PDB entry 4DS4 | X-ray diffraction, 1.68 A resolution | chains A and C of the 3 polymer chains in the assembly

== Chain A ==
Protein: DNA polymerase
From: Geobacillus kaustophilus
Notes: EC 2.7.7.7
UniProtKB: Q5KWC1 (Q5KWC1_GEOKA); residues 285-876 here correspond to UniProt positions 287-878 (UniProt number = residue number + 2)
Amino-acid sequence (592 residues; each row starts with the number of its first residue):
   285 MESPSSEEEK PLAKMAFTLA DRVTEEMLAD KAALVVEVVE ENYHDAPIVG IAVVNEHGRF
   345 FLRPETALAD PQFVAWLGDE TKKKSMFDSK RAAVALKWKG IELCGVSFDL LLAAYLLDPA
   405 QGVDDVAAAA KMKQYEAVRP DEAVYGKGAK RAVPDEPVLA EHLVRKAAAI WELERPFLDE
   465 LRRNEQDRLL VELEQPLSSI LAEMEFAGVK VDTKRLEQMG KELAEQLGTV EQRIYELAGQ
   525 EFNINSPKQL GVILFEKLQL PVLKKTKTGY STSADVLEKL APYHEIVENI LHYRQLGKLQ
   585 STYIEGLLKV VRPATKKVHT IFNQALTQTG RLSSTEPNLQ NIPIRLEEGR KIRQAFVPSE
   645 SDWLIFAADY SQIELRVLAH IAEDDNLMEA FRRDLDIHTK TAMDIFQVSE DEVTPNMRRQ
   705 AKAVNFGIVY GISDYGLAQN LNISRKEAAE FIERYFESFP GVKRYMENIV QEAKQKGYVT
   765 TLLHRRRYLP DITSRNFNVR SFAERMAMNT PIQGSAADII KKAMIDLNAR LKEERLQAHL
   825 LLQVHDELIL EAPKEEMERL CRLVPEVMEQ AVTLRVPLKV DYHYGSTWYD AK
Disordered / not traced: 285-296
Differences from the reference sequence: engineered mutation Ala598 (Asp600 in Q5KWC1), His823 (Arg825 in Q5KWC1)

== Chain C ==
Molecule: 13-nt DNA strand
Sequence (13 nucleotides; numbered 0 to 12; the number before each row is that of its first residue; numbering starts at 0):
     0 CATGGGAGTC AGG
Disordered / not traced: 0-1

== Interface between chain A and chain C ==
Contacting residue pairs (47; chain A residue first):
  Asn527(A) - DG11(C)  hydrogen bond to the phosphate
  Asn529(A) - DG11(C)  sugar contact
  Ser530(A) - DG11(C)  hydrogen bond to the phosphate
  Ser530(A) - DG12(C)  hydrogen bond to the phosphate
  Gln533(A) - DG12(C)  hydrogen bond to the phosphate
  Lys582(A) - DG7(C)  base contact
  Lys582(A) - DT8(C)  hydrogen bond to the base
  Lys582(A) - DC9(C)  sugar contact
  Ser585(A) - DC9(C)  phosphate contact
  Thr586(A) - DC9(C)  sugar contact
  Gly590(A) - DC9(C)  phosphate contact
  Leu610(A) - DA6(C)  phosphate contact
  Leu610(A) - DG7(C)  phosphate contact
  Thr611(A) - DA6(C)  phosphate contact
  Gln612(A) - DG5(C)  phosphate contact
  Gln612(A) - DA6(C)  hydrogen bond to the phosphate
  Thr613(A) - DG5(C)  sugar contact
  Arg615(A) - DG4(C)  base contact
  Arg615(A) - DG5(C)  hydrogen bond to the base
  Ser617(A) - DA6(C)  phosphate contact
  Ser617(A) - DG7(C)  hydrogen bond to the phosphate
  Ser618(A) - DG7(C)  sugar contact
  Thr619(A) - DG7(C)  phosphate contact
  Thr619(A) - DT8(C)  phosphate contact
  Glu620(A) - DT8(C)  hydrogen bond to the phosphate
  Asn622(A) - DG7(C)  hydrogen bond to the sugar
  Asn625(A) - DG7(C)  base contact
  Tyr714(A) - DG3(C)  sugar contact
  Tyr714(A) - DG4(C)  stacking on the base
  Gly715(A) - DG3(C)  sugar contact
  Ile716(A) - DG3(C)  phosphate contact
  Ser717(A) - DT2(C)  hydrogen bond to the phosphate
  Ser717(A) - DG3(C)  hydrogen bond to the phosphate
  Tyr719(A) - DT2(C)  stacking on the base
  Gly720(A) - DG3(C)  phosphate contact
  Asn724(A) - DG3(C)  hydrogen bond to the base
  Arg729(A) - DT2(C)  base contact
  Arg771(A) - DG5(C)  salt bridge to the phosphate
  Phe786(A) - DG4(C)  phosphate contact
  Phe786(A) - DG5(C)  phosphate contact
  Arg789(A) - DG3(C)  sugar contact
  Arg789(A) - DG4(C)  salt bridge to the phosphate
  Met790(A) - DG4(C)  phosphate contact
  Met790(A) - DG5(C)  phosphate contact
  Asn793(A) - DG4(C)  sugar contact
  Gln797(A) - DG4(C)  hydrogen bond to the base
  Gln797(A) - DG5(C)  hydrogen bond to the sugar
Other interface residues (no listed pair), chain A (35 interface residues in all): Lys532, His829
Other interface residues (no listed pair), chain C (11 interface residues in all): DA10

== In short ==
Chain A and chain C form an interface of 35 and 11 residues respectively, with 15 hydrogen bonds, 2 salt
bridges and 2 aromatic stacking contacts. Polar pairs include Lys582(A)-DT8(C), Arg615(A)-DG5(C) and
Asn724(A)-DG3(C).
Chain A is DNA polymerase (Geobacillus kaustophilus) and chain C is a 13-nt DNA strand; the structure, Ternary
complex of Bacillus DNA Polymerase I Large Fragment, DNA duplex, and rCTP in presence of ..., was determined
by X-ray diffraction, deposited together with 4DQI, 4DQP, 4DQQ, 4DQR, 4DQS, 4DS5 and 3 further entries.
